Entry 8ZDY (electron microscopy, 3.60 A resolution); this record covers chains A and H of the 10 polymer chains in the assembly.

[Chain A]
Molecule: a protein
Source organism: Selenomonas sp
Chain sequence (335 residues; numbered 1 to 335; the number before each row is that of its first residue):
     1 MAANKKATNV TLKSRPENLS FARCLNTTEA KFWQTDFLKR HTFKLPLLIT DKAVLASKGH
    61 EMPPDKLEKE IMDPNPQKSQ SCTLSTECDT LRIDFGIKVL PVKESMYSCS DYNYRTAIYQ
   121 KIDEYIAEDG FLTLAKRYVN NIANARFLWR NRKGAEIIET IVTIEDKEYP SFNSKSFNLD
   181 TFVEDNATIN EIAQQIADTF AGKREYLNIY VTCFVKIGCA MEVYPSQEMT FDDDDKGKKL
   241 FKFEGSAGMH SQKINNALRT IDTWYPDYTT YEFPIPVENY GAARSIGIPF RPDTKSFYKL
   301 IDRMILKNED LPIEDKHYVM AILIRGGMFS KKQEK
Not modelled in the structure: 1-10, 234, 334-335

[Chain H]
Molecule: a protein
Source organism: Selenomonas sp
Chain sequence (255 residues; each row starts with the number of its first residue):
     1 MMKGYILLEK VNIENANAFN NIIVGIPAIT SFLGFARALE RKLNAKEIAI RINGVGLEFH
    61 EYELKGYKNK RGQYVTSCPL PGSIPGQNEK KLDAHIMNQA YIDLNMSFLL EVEGPHVDMS
   121 TCKSIKSTME TLRIAGGIIR NYKKIRLIDT LADIPYGYFL TLRQDNLNDA AGDDMLDKMI
   181 HALQQEDTLV PIAVGFKALS EVGHVEGQRD PEKDHCFVES IFSLGGFECS KILEDINSCL
   241 WRYKTEEGLY LCTII
Not modelled in the structure: 83-94

[Chain A / chain H interface]
Pairs across the interface - 50 pairs, chain A then chain H:
  N18(A) - Q208(H)
  N18(A) - R209(H)
  A22(A) - R133(H)
  R23(A) - R133(H)  hydrogen bond (backbone-side chain)
  R23(A) - I138(H)
  N26(A) - R133(H)  hydrogen bond
  N26(A) - I138(H)
  T27(A) - I138(H)
  T28(A) - E14(H)
  E29(A) - E14(H)  hydrogen bond (backbone-side chain)
  E29(A) - N15(H)
  E29(A) - K65(H)  salt bridge
  E29(A) - D103(H)
  K98(A) - E130(H)
  K98(A) - I139(H)
  L100(A) - E130(H)
  L100(A) - T131(H)
  Y107(A) - T131(H)
  Y107(A) - R133(H)
  S108(A) - R209(H)  hydrogen bond
  C109(A) - R209(H)
  S110(A) - R209(H)
  S110(A) - P211(H)
  Y206(A) - S127(H)
  Y206(A) - E130(H)
  N208(A) - E130(H)
  E228(A) - G66(H)  hydrogen bond (side chain-backbone)
  E228(A) - Y67(H)
  E228(A) - S77(H)  hydrogen bond
  M229(A) - C78(H)
  M229(A) - P79(H)
  M229(A) - L80(H)  hydrophobic
  T230(A) - Y67(H)
  T230(A) - V75(H)
  F231(A) - C78(H)  hydrophobic
  F231(A) - I96(H)  hydrophobic
  D232(A) - Y67(H)
  D232(A) - V75(H)
  K239(A) - Y67(H)
  F241(A) - K65(H)
  K242(A) - E63(H)
  F243(A) - E63(H)
  F243(A) - K65(H)
  F243(A) - D103(H)
  F243(A) - R140(H)
  E244(A) - E63(H)
  Q252(A) - N15(H)
  Q252(A) - P79(H)
  R284(A) - L80(H)
  R284(A) - P81(H)  hydrogen bond (side chain-backbone)
Interface residues without a listed pair, chain A (31 interface residues in all): E17, E104, E205, S251
Interface residues without a listed pair, chain H (28 interface residues in all): T76, G82, G207, D210

[Summary]
The interface between chain A and chain H involves 31 residues on one side and 28 on the other; the contacts
include 7 hydrogen bonds and 1 salt bridge. Among the polar pairs are E29(A)-K65(H), R23(A)-R133(H) and
N26(A)-R133(H).
Chain A is a protein and chain H is a protein, both from Selenomonas sp; the structure, Cryo-EM structure of
Cas8-HNH system at target free state, was determined by electron microscopy (same publication as 8Z0K, 8Z0L
and 8ZNR).
